Entry 6P9T (X-ray diffraction, 1.75 A resolution); this record covers chain A.

[Chain A]
Protein: Acyl-[acyl-carrier-protein]--UDP-N-acetylglucosamine O-acyltransferase
From: Escherichia coli
Notes: EC 2.3.1.129
Reference sequence: W9AB79 (W9AB79_ECOLX); residue numbers follow UniProt; this construct covers 1-262
Sequence (268 residues; numbered 1 to 268; the number before each row is that of its first residue):
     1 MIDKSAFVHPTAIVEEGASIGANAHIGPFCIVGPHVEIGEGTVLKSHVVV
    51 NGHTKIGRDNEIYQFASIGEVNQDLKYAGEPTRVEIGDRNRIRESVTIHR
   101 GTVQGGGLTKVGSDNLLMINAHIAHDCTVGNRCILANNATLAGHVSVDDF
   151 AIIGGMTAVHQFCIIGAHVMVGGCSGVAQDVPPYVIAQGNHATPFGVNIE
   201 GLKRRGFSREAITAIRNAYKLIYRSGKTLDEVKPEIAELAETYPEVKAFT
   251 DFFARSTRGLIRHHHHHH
Not modelled in the structure: 264-268
Differences from the reference sequence: expression tag (263-268)
Residues lining bound ligands:
  - O5D ([3-(5-amino-4-methylpyridin-2-yl)-1H-pyrazol-5-yl]{(3R)-3-[(2-chloro-6-methoxyphenyl)methyl]morpholin-4-yl}methanone): Met-118, Ile-134, Ala-136, Ile-152, Ile-153, Gly-154, Gly-155, His-160, Gln-161, Met-170, Val-171, Gly-172, Gly-173, Ala-178, Gln-188, His-191
  - U20 (uridine-5'-diphosphate-3-O-(R-3-hydroxymyristoyl)-N-acetyl-D-glucosamine): Gln-73, Asp-74, Leu-75, Lys-76, Leu-116, Met-118, His-122, Ala-124, His-125, Ile-134, Asn-137, Thr-140, Leu-141, Ala-142, Gly-143, His-144, Ile-152, Gly-155, Ala-158, Val-159, His-160, Gln-161, Phe-162, Met-170, Gly-173, Cys-174, Gly-176, Val-177, Asn-190, His-191, Asn-198, Glu-200, Gly-201, Arg-204, Arg-205
From the paper describing this entry:
  - binding site for O5D: Gln-188, His-191

[Summary]
Ligands of chain A: compound U20 and compound O5D. From the paper: a binding site for O5D at Gln-188 and
His-191.
Chain A is Acyl-[acyl-carrier-protein]--UDP-N-acetylglucosamine O-acyltransferase (Escherichia coli); the
structure, E.coli LpxA in complex with UDP-3-O-(R-3-hydroxymyristoyl)-GlcNAc and Compound 8, was determined by
X-ray diffraction together with 6P9P, 6P9Q, 6P9R and 6P9S from the same study.
